PDB entry 8OLU | electron microscopy, 2.59 A resolution | chains F and G of the 28 polymer chains in the assembly

# Chain F
Molecule: Proteasome alpha 1 subunit, putative
Source organism: Leishmania tarentolae
UniProtKB: A0A640L0A1 (A0A640L0A1_LEITA); residues 1-428 here = UniProt positions 1-428
Sequence (428 residues; each row starts with the number of its first residue):
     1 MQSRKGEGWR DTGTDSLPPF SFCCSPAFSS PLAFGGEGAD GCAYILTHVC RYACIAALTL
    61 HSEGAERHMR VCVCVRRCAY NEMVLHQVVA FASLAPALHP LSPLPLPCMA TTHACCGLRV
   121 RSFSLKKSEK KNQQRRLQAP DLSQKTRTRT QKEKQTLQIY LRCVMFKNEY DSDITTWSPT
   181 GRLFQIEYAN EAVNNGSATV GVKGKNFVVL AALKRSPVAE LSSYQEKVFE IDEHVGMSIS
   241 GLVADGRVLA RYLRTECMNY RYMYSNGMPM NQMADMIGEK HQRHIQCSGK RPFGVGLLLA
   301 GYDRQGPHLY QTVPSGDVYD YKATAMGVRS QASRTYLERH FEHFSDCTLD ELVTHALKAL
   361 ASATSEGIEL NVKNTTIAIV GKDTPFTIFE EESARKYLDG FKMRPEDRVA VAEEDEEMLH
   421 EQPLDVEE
Not modelled in the structure: 1-167, 400-428

# Chain G
Molecule: Proteasome alpha 7 subunit, putative
Source organism: Leishmania tarentolae
UniProtKB: A0A640KJI7 (A0A640KJI7_LEITA); numbering as in UniProt (aligned over 1-238)
Sequence (238 residues; row label = number of the first residue in the row):
     1 MAGTGSGHDQ STDVFSAEGR VFQVEYAGKA VDNSSTAVAA CCKDGVVVAV EKVHTSRMLE
    61 KGSNNRIHAV DRQAGICICG LLPDGRAIVS RARQEAENSR DIFATPIRGS VLANRVGEFM
   121 HAYTTHFAYR PFGCSAIIAS YADDGPQLFV SDPSGTVAGY YGVALGKAKT VAKSELEKLD
   181 FSSLTCDEAV GKLASILHEV HDKQKDKLYE VEVAWVCDKS DRKFVHVPAD MVPAETSH
Not modelled in the structure: 1-6, 233-238

# Chain F / chain G interface
Pairs across the interface (69; chain F residue first):
  E169(F) - Q10(G)  hydrogen bond (backbone-side chain)
  Y170(F) - D9(G)  hydrogen bond
  Y170(F) - Q10(G)
  I174(F) - R130(G)
  T175(F) - Q23(G)
  T175(F) - A128(G)
  T175(F) - R130(G)
  T176(F) - Q10(G)  hydrogen bond (side chain-backbone)
  T176(F) - Q23(G)
  W177(F) - Q23(G)  hydrogen bond (backbone-side chain)
  W177(F) - Y26(G)  hydrophobic
  W177(F) - A27(G)
  W177(F) - A30(G)  hydrophobic
  W177(F) - L81(G)  hydrophobic
  W177(F) - R130(G)
  W177(F) - P131(G)  hydrogen bond (side chain-backbone)
  W177(F) - G133(G)
  S178(F) - Y26(G)
  P179(F) - Y26(G)  hydrophobic
  P179(F) - K29(G)
  T180(F) - N33(G)  hydrogen bond (backbone-side chain)
  G181(F) - Y26(G)
  G181(F) - A30(G)
  L183(F) - L81(G)  hydrophobic
  L183(F) - R130(G)
  K203(F) - E60(G)  salt bridge
  D275(F) - R86(G)  salt bridge
  E279(F) - R86(G)
  E279(F) - A87(G)
  E279(F) - S90(G)  hydrogen bond
  Q282(F) - P83(G)
  Q282(F) - D84(G)  hydrogen bond
  Q282(F) - A87(G)
  Q282(F) - F132(G)
  I285(F) - R130(G)  hydrogen bond (backbone-side chain)
  Q286(F) - D84(G)
  Q286(F) - Y123(G)
  Q286(F) - A128(G)
  Q286(F) - Y129(G)
  Q286(F) - R130(G)  hydrogen bond (side chain-backbone)
  Q286(F) - P131(G)
  Q286(F) - F132(G)
  C287(F) - A128(G)
  C287(F) - Y129(G)  hydrophobic
  S288(F) - F127(G)
  S288(F) - A128(G)  hydrogen bond (backbone-backbone)
  S315(F) - P83(G)
  G316(F) - P83(G)
  D317(F) - L82(G)
  D317(F) - P83(G)
  V318(F) - N64(G)  hydrogen bond (backbone-side chain)
  Y319(F) - L59(G)  hydrophobic
  Y319(F) - S63(G)
  Y319(F) - N64(G)
  D320(F) - L59(G)
  D320(F) - E60(G)  hydrogen bond (backbone-backbone)
  D320(F) - S63(G)  hydrogen bond (backbone-side chain)
  Y321(F) - S56(G)
  Y321(F) - M58(G)
  Y321(F) - L59(G)  hydrophobic
  Y321(F) - E60(G)
  K322(F) - M58(G)  hydrogen bond (backbone-backbone)
  K322(F) - L59(G)
  K322(F) - E60(G)  salt bridge
  A323(F) - M58(G)
  L337(F) - M58(G)  hydrophobic
  E338(F) - R57(G)  salt bridge
  F341(F) - R57(G)
  F341(F) - M58(G)  hydrophobic
Interface residues without a listed pair, chain F (33 interface residues in all): T324, R334

# Overview
The interface between chain F and chain G involves 33 residues on one side and 30 on the other; the contacts
include 15 hydrogen bonds and 4 salt bridges. Polar pairs include K203(F)-E60(G), D275(F)-R86(G) and
K322(F)-E60(G).
Here chain F is Proteasome alpha 1 subunit, putative and chain G is Proteasome alpha 7 subunit, putative, both
from Leishmania tarentolae. Entry 8OLU (Leishmania tarentolae proteasome 20S subunit in complex with
1-Benzyl-N-(3-(cyclopropylcarbamoyl)phenyl)-6-oxo-1,6-dihydropyridazine-3-carboxamide) was determined by
electron microscopy.
